3UJG - chains A and B; structure by X-ray diffraction, 2.60 A resolution.

# Chain A
Molecule: Serine/threonine-protein kinase SRK2E
From: Arabidopsis thaliana
Notes: EC 2.7.11.1; fragment: Kinase domain
UniProtKB: Q940H6 (SRK2E_ARATH); residue numbers follow UniProt; this construct covers 11-362
Sequence (361 residues; each row starts with the number of its first residue):
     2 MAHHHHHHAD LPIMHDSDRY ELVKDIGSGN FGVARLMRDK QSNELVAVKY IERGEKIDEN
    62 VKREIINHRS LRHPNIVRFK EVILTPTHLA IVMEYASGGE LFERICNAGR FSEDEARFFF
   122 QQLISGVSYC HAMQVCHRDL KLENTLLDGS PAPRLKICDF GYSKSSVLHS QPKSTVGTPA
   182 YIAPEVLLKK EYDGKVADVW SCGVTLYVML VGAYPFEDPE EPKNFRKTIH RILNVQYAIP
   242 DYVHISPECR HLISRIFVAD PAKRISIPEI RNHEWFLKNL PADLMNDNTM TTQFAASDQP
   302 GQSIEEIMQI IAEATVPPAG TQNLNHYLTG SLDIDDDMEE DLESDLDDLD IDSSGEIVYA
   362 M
Not modelled in the structure: 2-19, 41-42, 152, 220-221, 299-302, 319-362
Sequence notes: expression tag (2-10); engineered mutation Ala-296 (Asp in Q940H6), Ala-297 (Glu in Q940H6)
Swiss-Prot annotation at these positions:
  - region: Asp-160 to Glu-186 (Activation loop), Ala-283 to Pro-318 (Domain I)
  - active site: Asp-140 (Proton acceptor)
  - binding site (ATP): Ile-27 to Ala-35, Lys-50
  - modified residue (Phosphoserine): Ser-18, Ser-29, Ser-43, Ser-175
From the paper describing this entry:
  - post-translational modification sites: Ser-175 (citing earlier work)

# Chain B
Molecule: Protein phosphatase 2C 16
From: Arabidopsis thaliana
Notes: EC 3.1.3.16
UniProtKB: Q9CAJ0 (P2C16_ARATH); numbering as in UniProt (aligned over 172-511)
Sequence (350 residues; numbered 162 to 511; the number before each row is that of its first residue):
   162 GSGSAGSAAG SNHLVKGRSV YELDCIPLWG TVSIQGNRSE MEDAFAVSPH FLKLPIKMLM
   222 GDHEGMSPSL THLTGHFFGV YDGHGGHKVA DYCRDRLHFA LAEEIERIKD ELCKRNTGEG
   282 RQVQWDKVFT SCFLTVDGEI EGKIGRAVVG SSDKVLEAVA SETVGSTAVV ALVCSSHIVV
   342 SNCGDSRAVL FRGKEAMPLS VDHKPDREDE YARIENAGGK VIQWQGARVF GVLAMSRSIG
   402 DRYLKPYVIP EPEVTFMPRS REDECLILAS DGLWDVMNNQ EVCEIARRRI LMWHKKNGAP
   462 PLAERGKGID PACQAAADYL SMLALQKGSK DNISIIVIDL KAQRKFKTRT
Not modelled in the structure: 162-179, 224-228, 276-279, 311-313, 507-511
Sequence notes: expression tag (162-171)
Swiss-Prot annotation at these positions:
  - binding site (Mn(2+)): Asp-243, Gly-244, Asp-432, Asp-492
  - site: Trp-385 (Lock)
From the paper describing this entry:
  - mutagenesis - R505A: abolished binding to ABA box
  - mutagenesis - R505A: unchanged binding to full-length SnRK2.6

# Interface between chain A and chain B
Residue-residue contacts (48):
  Asn-31(A) / Gln-386(B)
  Phe-32(A) / Gln-386(B)
  Phe-32(A) / Lys-491(B)  hydrogen bond (backbone-side chain)
  Gly-33(A) / Lys-491(B)  hydrogen bond (backbone-side chain)
  Val-34(A) / Gly-489(B)
  His-138(A) / Trp-385(B)
  Arg-139(A) / Gln-384(B)
  Arg-139(A) / Trp-385(B)
  Arg-139(A) / Gln-386(B)
  Glu-144(A) / Gln-386(B)  hydrogen bond
  His-170(A) / Asp-436(B)
  Gln-172(A) / Asp-436(B)
  Gln-172(A) / Gly-489(B)
  Gln-172(A) / Ser-490(B)  hydrogen bond
  Gln-172(A) / Lys-491(B)
  Gln-172(A) / Asp-492(B)
  Pro-173(A) / Gln-386(B)
  Pro-173(A) / Arg-389(B)
  Lys-174(A) / Arg-199(B)
  Lys-174(A) / Arg-389(B)  hydrogen bond (backbone-side chain)
  Ser-175(A) / Arg-389(B)  hydrogen bond (backbone-side chain)
  Ser-175(A) / Val-393(B)
  Ser-175(A) / Leu-394(B)
  Ser-175(A) / Ala-395(B)  hydrogen bond (backbone-backbone)
  Ser-175(A) / Met-396(B)
  Thr-176(A) / Arg-389(B)
  Thr-176(A) / Val-393(B)
  Val-177(A) / Trp-385(B)
  Val-177(A) / Gln-386(B)
  Val-177(A) / Arg-389(B)
  Val-177(A) / Gly-392(B)
  Val-177(A) / Val-393(B)  hydrogen bond (backbone-backbone)
  Gly-178(A) / Gln-386(B)
  Tyr-182(A) / Trp-385(B)
  Ile-183(A) / Trp-385(B)
  Ile-183(A) / Gly-392(B)
  Val-187(A) / Lys-381(B)
  Val-187(A) / Ile-383(B)
  Leu-188(A) / Lys-381(B)
  Leu-188(A) / Phe-391(B)
  Lys-190(A) / Lys-381(B)  hydrogen bond (backbone-side chain)
  Lys-224(A) / Thr-324(B)
  Asn-225(A) / Thr-324(B)
  Phe-226(A) / Thr-324(B)
  Phe-226(A) / Val-393(B)  hydrophobic
  Phe-226(A) / Tyr-404(B)
  Arg-227(A) / Glu-323(B)  salt bridge
  Ile-230(A) / Phe-391(B)  hydrophobic
Also at the interface, not in a pair above, chain A (28 interface residues in all): Lys-142, Lys-165, Leu-189
Also at the interface, not in a pair above, chain B (25 interface residues in all): His-245, Asp-346, Asp-432, Val-437
The authors on this interface:
  - residue pairs: Arg-139(A)/Trp-385(B), Glu-144(A)/Trp-385(B), Ile-183(A)/Trp-385(B)
  - interface residues, chain A: Ser-175(A)
  - interface residues, chain B: Trp-385(B)

# Overview
The interface between chain A and chain B involves 28 residues on one side and 25 on the other; the contacts
include 9 hydrogen bonds and 1 salt bridge. Polar contacts include Arg-227(A)/Glu-323(B), Phe-32(A)/Lys-491(B)
and Gly-33(A)/Lys-491(B). The authors report contacts between Arg-139(A) and Trp-385(B), Glu-144(A) and
Trp-385(B) and Ile-183(A) and Trp-385(B). From the paper: R505A of chain B abolishes binding to ABA box;
interface residues Ser-175(A) and Trp-385(B).
Chain A is Serine/threonine-protein kinase SRK2E and chain B is Protein phosphatase 2C 16, both from
Arabidopsis thaliana; the structure, Crystal structure of SnRK2.6 in complex with HAB1, was determined by
X-ray diffraction together with 3UJK from the same study.
